1PX8 - chains A and B; structure by X-ray diffraction, 2.40 A resolution.

# Chain A (and B)
Name: Beta-xylosidase
Source organism: Thermoanaerobacterium saccharolyticum
Notes: EC 3.2.1.37; chain B of this document is another copy of the same molecule, construct and numbering; everything in this record applies to it too
Reference sequence: P36906 (XYNB_THESA); numbering as in UniProt (aligned over 1-500)
Amino-acid sequence (500 residues; row label = number of the first residue in the row):
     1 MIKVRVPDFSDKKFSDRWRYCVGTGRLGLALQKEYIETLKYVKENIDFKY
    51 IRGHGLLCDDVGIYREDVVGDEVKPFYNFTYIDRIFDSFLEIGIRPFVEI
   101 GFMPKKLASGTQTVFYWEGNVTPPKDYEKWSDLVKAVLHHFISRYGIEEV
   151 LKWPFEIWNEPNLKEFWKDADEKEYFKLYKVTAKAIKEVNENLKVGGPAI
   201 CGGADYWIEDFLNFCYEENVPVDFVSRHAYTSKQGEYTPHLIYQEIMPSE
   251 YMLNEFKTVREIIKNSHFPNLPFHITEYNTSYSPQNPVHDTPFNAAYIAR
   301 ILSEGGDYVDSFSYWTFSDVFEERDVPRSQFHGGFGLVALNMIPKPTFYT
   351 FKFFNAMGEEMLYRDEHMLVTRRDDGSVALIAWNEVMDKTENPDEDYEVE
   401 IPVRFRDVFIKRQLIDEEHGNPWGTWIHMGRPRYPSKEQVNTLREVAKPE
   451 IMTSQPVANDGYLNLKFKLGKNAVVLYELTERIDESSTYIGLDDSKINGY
Residues lining bound ligands: beta-D-xylopyranose (XYP): H54, F115, N159, E160, F166, H228, Y230, E277, Y282, W315, F321, E323, F335

# Interface between chain A and chain B
Pairs across the interface (71):
  L31(A) with Q32(B); K33(B), hydrogen bond (backbone-backbone)
  Q32(A) with L31(B); K33(B); Y81(B), hydrogen bond; R84(B), hydrogen bond
  K33(A) with L31(B), hydrogen bond (backbone-backbone); Q32(B); K33(B); I36(B)
  E34(A) with R84(B), salt bridge
  I36(A) with K33(B)
  D59(A) with Y116(B), hydrogen bond (backbone-side chain)
  R65(A) with Y116(B), hydrogen bond; D325(B), salt bridge; R328(B)
  D67(A) with H240(B), salt bridge; R328(B), salt bridge
  V68(A) with P239(B)
  F76(A) with R328(B); R433(B); Y434(B)
  Y77(A) with Y434(B)
  N78(A) with V326(B); P327(B), hydrogen bond (side chain-backbone); R328(B); Y434(B), hydrogen bond
  F79(A) with Y434(B), hydrogen bond (backbone-side chain)
  T80(A) with P327(B), hydrogen bond (side chain-backbone); R328(B); Y434(B)
  Y81(A) with Q32(B), hydrogen bond; E322(B), hydrogen bond; V326(B), hydrophobic
  D83(A) with Y434(B)
  R84(A) with Q32(B), hydrogen bond; E34(B), salt bridge; L340(B)
  Y116(A) with D59(B), hydrogen bond (side chain-backbone); R65(B), hydrogen bond
  H140(A) with Y434(B)
  R144(A) with Y434(B); P435(B), hydrogen bond (side chain-backbone); S436(B)
  P239(A) with D67(B); V68(B)
  H240(A) with D67(B), salt bridge; F76(B)
  E322(A) with Y81(B), hydrogen bond
  D325(A) with R65(B), salt bridge
  V326(A) with N78(B), hydrogen bond (backbone-side chain); Y81(B), hydrophobic
  P327(A) with N78(B), hydrogen bond (backbone-side chain); T80(B), hydrogen bond (backbone-side chain)
  R328(A) with R65(B); D67(B), salt bridge; F76(B); N78(B); T80(B)
  L340(A) with R84(B)
  R433(A) with F76(B)
  Y434(A) with F76(B); Y77(B), hydrogen bond (side chain-backbone); N78(B), hydrogen bond; F79(B), hydrogen bond (side chain-backbone); T80(B); D83(B); H140(B); R144(B), hydrogen bond (backbone-side chain)
  P435(A) with R144(B), hydrogen bond (backbone-side chain)
  S436(A) with R144(B)
Also at the interface, not in a pair above, chain A (36 interface residues in all): K40, D60, V69, S329
Also at the interface, not in a pair above, chain B (36 interface residues in all): K40, D60, V69, S329

# Summary
The chain A/chain B interface involves 36 residues from each chain, with 25 hydrogen bonds and 8 salt bridges.
Among the polar pairs are E34(A)-R84(B), R65(A)-D325(B) and D67(A)-H240(B). Bound to chain A:
beta-D-xylopyranose.
Both chains are Beta-xylosidase (Thermoanaerobacterium saccharolyticum). Entry 1PX8 (Crystal structure of
beta-D-xylosidase from Thermoanaerobacterium saccharolyticum, a family 39 glycoside hydrolase) was determined
by X-ray diffraction together with 1UHV from the same study.
